Entry 4GLS (X-ray diffraction, 1.60 A resolution); this record covers chains H and G of the 8 polymer chains in the assembly.

[Chain H]
Molecule: D- RFX001
Sequence (56 residues; numbered 1 to 56; the number before each row is that of its first residue):
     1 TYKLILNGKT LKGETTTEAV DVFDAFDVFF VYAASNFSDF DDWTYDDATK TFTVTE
Modified / non-standard residues: Thr1, Thr10, Thr15, Thr16, Thr17, Thr44, Thr49, Thr51, Thr53, Thr55 (D-threonine; DTH); Tyr2, Tyr32, Tyr45 (D-tyrosine; DTY); Lys3, Lys9, Lys12, Lys50 (D-lysine; DLY); Leu4, Leu6, Leu11 (D-leucine; DLE); Ile5 (D-isoleucine; DIL); Asn7, Asn36 (D-asparagine; DSG); Glu14, Glu18, Glu56 (D-glutamic acid; DGL); Ala19, Ala25, Ala33, Ala34, Ala48 (D-alanine; DAL); Val20, Val22, Val28, Val31, Val54 (D-valine; DVA); Asp21, Asp24, Asp27, Asp39, Asp41, Asp42, Asp46, Asp47 (D-aspartic acid; DAS); Phe23, Phe26, Phe29, Phe30, Phe37, Phe40, Phe52 (D-phenylalanine; DPN); Ser35, Ser38 (D-serine; DSN); Trp43 (D-tryptophan; DTR)

[Chain G]
Molecule: L- RFX001
Sequence (56 residues; row label = number of the first residue in the row):
     1 TYKLILNGKT LKGETTTEAV DVFDAFDVFF VYAASNFSDF DDWTYDDATK TFTVTE

[How chain H and chain G interact]
Residue-residue contacts (7):
  Ile5(H) with Asp47(G); Ala48(G)
  Leu6(H) with Ala48(G)
  Lys12(H) with Ala48(G); Thr49(G)
  Gly13(H) with Ala48(G), hydrogen bond (backbone-backbone)
  Glu14(H) with Lys50(G)
Also at the interface, not in a pair above, chain H (6 interface residues in all): Asn7

[Summary]
The interface between chain H and chain G involves 6 residues on one side and 4 on the other; the contacts
include 1 hydrogen bond. Its one hydrogen bond, Gly13(H)-Ala48(G), is backbone to backbone.
Chain H is D- RFX001 and chain G is L- RFX001; the structure, Crystal Structure of Chemically Synthesized
Heterochiral {D-Protein Antagonist plus VEGF-A} Protein Complex in space group P21, was determined by X-ray
diffraction, deposited together with 4GLN and 4GLU.
